8J0T - chains C and F of the 20 polymer chains in the assembly; structure by electron microscopy, 2.80 A resolution.

== Chain C ==
Name: ATP synthase subunit alpha
From: Mycobacterium tuberculosis
Notes: EC 7.1.2.2
UniProt: P9WPU7 (ATPA_MYCTU); residues 1-549 here = UniProt positions 1-549
Chain sequence (549 residues; each row starts with the number of its first residue):
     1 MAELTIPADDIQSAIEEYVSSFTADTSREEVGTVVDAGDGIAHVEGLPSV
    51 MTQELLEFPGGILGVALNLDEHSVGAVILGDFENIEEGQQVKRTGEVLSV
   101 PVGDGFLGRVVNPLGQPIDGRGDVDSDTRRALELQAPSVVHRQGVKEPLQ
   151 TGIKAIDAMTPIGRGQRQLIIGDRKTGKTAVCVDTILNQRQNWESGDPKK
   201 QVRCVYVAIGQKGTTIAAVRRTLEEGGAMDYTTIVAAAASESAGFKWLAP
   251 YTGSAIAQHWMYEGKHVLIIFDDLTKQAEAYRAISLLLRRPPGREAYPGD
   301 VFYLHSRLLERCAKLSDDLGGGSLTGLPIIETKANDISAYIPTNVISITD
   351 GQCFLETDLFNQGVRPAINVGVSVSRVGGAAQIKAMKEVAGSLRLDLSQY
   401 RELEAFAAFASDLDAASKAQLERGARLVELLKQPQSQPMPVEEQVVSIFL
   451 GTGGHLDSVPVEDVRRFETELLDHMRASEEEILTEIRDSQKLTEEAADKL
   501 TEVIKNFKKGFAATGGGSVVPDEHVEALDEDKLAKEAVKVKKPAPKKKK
Not modelled in the structure: 1-4, 23-26, 516-518, 546-549
Bound ions: Mg2+: Thr-179 (together with ATP)
Ligand contacts:
  - ADP (adenosine-5'-diphosphate): Val-374, Ser-375, Arg-376
  - ATP (adenosine-5'-triphosphate): Arg-174, Lys-175, Thr-176, Gly-177, Lys-178, Thr-179, Ala-180, Phe-360, Arg-365, Pro-366, Gln-433, Pro-434, Gln-435

== Chain F ==
Name: ATP synthase subunit beta
From: Mycobacterium tuberculosis
Notes: EC 7.1.2.2
UniProt: P9WPU5 (ATPB_MYCTU); residue numbers follow UniProt; this construct covers 1-486
Chain sequence (486 residues; each row starts with the number of its first residue):
     1 MTTTAEKTDRPGKPGSSDTSGRVVRVTGPVVDVEFPRGSIPELFNALHAE
    51 ITFESLAKTLTLEVAQHLGDNLVRTISLQPTDGLVRGVEVIDTGRSISVP
   101 VGEGVKGHVFNALGDCLDEPGYGEKFEHWSIHRKPPAFEELEPRTEMLET
   151 GLKVVDLLTPYVRGGKIALFGGAGVGKTVLIQEMINRIARNFGGTSVFAG
   201 VGERTREGNDLWVELAEANVLKDTALVFGQMDEPPGTRMRVALSALTMAE
   251 WFRDEQGQDVLLFIDNIFRFTQAGSEVSTLLGRMPSAVGYQPTLADEMGE
   301 LQERITSTRGRSITSMQAVYVPADDYTDPAPATTFAHLDATTELSRAVFS
   351 KGIFPAVDPLASSSTILDPSVVGDEHYRVAQEVIRILQRYKDLQDIIAIL
   401 GIDELSEEDKQLVNRARRIERFLSQNMMAAEQFTGQPGSTVPVKETIEAF
   451 DRLCKGDFDHVPEQAFFLIGGLDDLAKKAESLGAKL
Not modelled in the structure: 1-17
Bound ions: Mg2+: Thr-178 (together with ADP)
Ligand contacts:
  - ADP (adenosine-5'-diphosphate): Gly-172, Ala-173, Gly-174, Val-175, Gly-176, Lys-177, Thr-178, Val-179, Arg-204, Glu-207, Phe-349, Phe-354, Met-427, Ala-430, Phe-433, Thr-434
  - ATP (adenosine-5'-triphosphate): Thr-365, Asp-368, Tyr-377

== How chain C and chain F interact ==
Contacting residue pairs (77):
  Val-35(C) / Gly-69(F)
  Asp-36(C) / His-67(F)
  Asp-36(C) / Leu-68(F)
  Ala-37(C) / Gln-66(F)
  Ala-37(C) / His-67(F)  hydrogen bond (backbone-backbone)
  Asp-39(C) / Gln-66(F)  hydrogen bond
  Asp-39(C) / Arg-283(F)  salt bridge
  Asp-81(C) / Lys-134(F)  salt bridge
  Phe-82(C) / Leu-43(F)  hydrophobic
  Glu-83(C) / Leu-43(F)
  Glu-83(C) / Phe-44(F)
  Glu-83(C) / Lys-134(F)  salt bridge
  Glu-86(C) / Glu-42(F)
  Glu-86(C) / His-67(F)
  Glu-87(C) / His-67(F)  hydrogen bond (backbone-side chain)
  Glu-87(C) / Gly-69(F)  hydrogen bond (side chain-backbone)
  Glu-87(C) / Asp-70(F)  hydrogen bond (side chain-backbone)
  Glu-87(C) / Asn-71(F)
  Val-110(C) / Phe-138(F)  hydrophobic
  Ile-118(C) / Phe-138(F)
  Ile-118(C) / Glu-139(F)
  Asp-119(C) / Glu-139(F)
  Arg-174(C) / Phe-335(F)
  Arg-174(C) / Glu-343(F)  salt bridge
  Lys-175(C) / Ser-363(F)
  Gln-211(C) / Glu-303(F)
  Lys-212(C) / Glu-303(F)
  Lys-212(C) / His-337(F)
  Lys-212(C) / Leu-338(F)
  Lys-212(C) / Asp-339(F)  salt bridge
  Gly-213(C) / Phe-138(F)
  Gly-213(C) / Leu-141(F)
  Gly-213(C) / Glu-303(F)  hydrogen bond (backbone-side chain)
  Thr-214(C) / Thr-306(F)
  Ile-216(C) / Phe-138(F)  hydrophobic
  Ala-217(C) / Phe-138(F)
  Ala-217(C) / Pro-143(F)
  Ala-218(C) / Pro-143(F)  hydrophobic
  Arg-221(C) / Pro-143(F)
  Ala-239(C) / Gly-299(F)
  Ala-239(C) / Glu-303(F)
  Ala-239(C) / His-337(F)
  Ser-240(C) / Pro-135(F)
  Ser-240(C) / Glu-303(F)
  Lys-246(C) / Asp-296(F)  salt bridge
  Arg-282(C) / Ser-286(F)
  Arg-282(C) / Ala-287(F)
  Ala-283(C) / Pro-292(F)
  Ala-283(C) / Asp-296(F)
  Leu-286(C) / Met-284(F)
  Leu-286(C) / Ser-286(F)
  Leu-286(C) / Pro-292(F)  hydrophobic
  Leu-287(C) / Pro-292(F)  hydrophobic
  Arg-289(C) / Gly-282(F)  hydrogen bond (side chain-backbone)
  Arg-289(C) / Met-284(F)
  Arg-290(C) / Met-284(F)
  Glu-295(C) / Ala-287(F)
  Ala-296(C) / Pro-285(F)
  Ala-296(C) / Ser-286(F)
  Ala-296(C) / Ala-287(F)
  Lys-333(C) / Thr-327(F)  hydrogen bond (side chain-backbone)
  Lys-333(C) / Ala-332(F)
  Ala-334(C) / Thr-327(F)
  Asp-358(C) / Gln-388(F)  hydrogen bond
  Asp-358(C) / Lys-391(F)  salt bridge
  Asn-361(C) / Leu-360(F)
  Asn-361(C) / Ile-384(F)
  Asn-361(C) / Arg-385(F)
  Asn-361(C) / Gln-388(F)
  Gln-362(C) / Arg-385(F)
  Gln-362(C) / Gln-388(F)
  Gln-362(C) / Asp-392(F)  hydrogen bond
  Arg-365(C) / Tyr-377(F)
  Arg-365(C) / Gln-381(F)  hydrogen bond
  Phe-409(C) / Ile-396(F)  hydrophobic
  Phe-409(C) / Glu-404(F)
  His-524(C) / His-460(F)
Interface residues without a listed pair, chain C (51 interface residues in all): Gly-38, Gly-120, Arg-220, Ala-238, Glu-241, Ala-243, Lys-276, Glu-279, Pro-292, Gln-435
Interface residues without a listed pair, chain F (58 interface residues in all): Ile-40, Leu-72, Glu-142, Thr-145, Lys-166, Thr-293, Ala-295, Glu-300, Ala-336, Ala-361, Thr-365, Asp-368, Leu-405

== Summary ==
Chain C and chain F form an interface of 51 and 58 residues respectively; the contacts include 11 hydrogen
bonds and 7 salt bridges. Polar pairs include Asp-39(C)/Arg-283(F), Asp-81(C)/Lys-134(F) and
Glu-83(C)/Lys-134(F). ATP is bound between chain C and chain F. Ligands of chain C: ADP.
Here chain C is ATP synthase subunit alpha and chain F is ATP synthase subunit beta, both from Mycobacterium
tuberculosis. Entry 8J0T (Cryo-EM structure of Mycobacterium tuberculosis ATP synthase in the apo-form) was
determined by electron microscopy, deposited together with 8J0S, 8J57, 8J58, 8JR0 and 8JR1.
